PDB entry 5FQ6 | X-ray diffraction, 2.80 A resolution | chains D and M of the 8 polymer chains in the assembly

== Chain D (and M) ==
Name: Susc/raga family tonb-linked outer membrane protein
Organism: Bacteroides thetaiotaomicron
Notes: chain M of this document is another copy of the same molecule, construct and numbering; everything in this record applies to it too
UniProt: Q8A5H5 (Q8A5H5_BACTN); residues 1-984 here = UniProt positions 1-984
Sequence (984 residues; each row starts with the number of its first residue):
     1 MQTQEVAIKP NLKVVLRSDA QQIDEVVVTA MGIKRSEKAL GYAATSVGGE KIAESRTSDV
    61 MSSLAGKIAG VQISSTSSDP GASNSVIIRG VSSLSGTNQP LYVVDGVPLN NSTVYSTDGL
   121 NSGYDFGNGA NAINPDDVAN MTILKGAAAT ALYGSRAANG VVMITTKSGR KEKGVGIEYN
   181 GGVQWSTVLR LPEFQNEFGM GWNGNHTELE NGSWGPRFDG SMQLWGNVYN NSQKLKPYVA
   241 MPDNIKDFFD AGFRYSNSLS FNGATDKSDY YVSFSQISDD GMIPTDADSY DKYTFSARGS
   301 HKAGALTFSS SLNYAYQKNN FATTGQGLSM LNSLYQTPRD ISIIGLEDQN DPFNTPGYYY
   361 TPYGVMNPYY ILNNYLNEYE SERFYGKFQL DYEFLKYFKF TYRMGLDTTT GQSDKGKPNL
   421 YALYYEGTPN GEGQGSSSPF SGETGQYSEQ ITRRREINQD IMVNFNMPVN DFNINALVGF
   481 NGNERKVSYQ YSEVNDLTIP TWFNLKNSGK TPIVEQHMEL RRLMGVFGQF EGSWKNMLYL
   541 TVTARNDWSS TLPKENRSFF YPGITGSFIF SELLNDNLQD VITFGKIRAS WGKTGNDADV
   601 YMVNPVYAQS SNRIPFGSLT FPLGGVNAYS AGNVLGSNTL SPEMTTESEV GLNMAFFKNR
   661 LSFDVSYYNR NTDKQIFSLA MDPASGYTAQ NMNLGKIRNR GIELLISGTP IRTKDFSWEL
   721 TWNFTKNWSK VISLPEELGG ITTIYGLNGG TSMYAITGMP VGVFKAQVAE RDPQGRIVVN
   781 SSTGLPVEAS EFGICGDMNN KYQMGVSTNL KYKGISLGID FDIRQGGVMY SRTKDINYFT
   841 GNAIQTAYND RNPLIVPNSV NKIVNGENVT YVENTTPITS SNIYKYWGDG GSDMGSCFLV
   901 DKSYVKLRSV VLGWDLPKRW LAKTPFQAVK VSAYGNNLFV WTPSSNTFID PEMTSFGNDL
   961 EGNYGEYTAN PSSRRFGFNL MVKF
Not modelled in the structure: 1-36, 575-577 (chain M: 1-36)
Ion coordination: Ca2+: D280, G281, I283, T285, D288; Na+: A631, N633 (shared with 1 residue of chain C)
Small-molecule neighbours: 3-decanoyloxypropyl decanoate (KR0): Y402, M404, I457, Q459, I461, F480, G482, N483, E484, M524

== Interface between chain D and chain M ==
Residue-residue contacts (106; chain D residue first):
  I177(D) with L306(M), hydrophobic
  F261(D) with F308(M), hydrophobic; F388(M), hydrophobic; L390(M), hydrophobic
  N262(D) with F308(M)
  G263(D) with H301(M)
  A264(D) with H301(M)
  T265(D) with T265(M)
  S268(D) with S268(M), hydrogen bond
  Y270(D) with G299(M), hydrogen bond (side chain-backbone); F308(M), hydrophobic; S310(M), hydrogen bond
  V272(D) with F388(M), hydrophobic
  F295(D) with L312(M), hydrophobic; F388(M), hydrophobic
  A297(D) with S310(M); L312(M), hydrophobic
  G299(D) with Y270(M), hydrogen bond (backbone-side chain)
  H301(D) with G263(M); A264(M)
  A303(D) with V175(M)
  L306(D) with V175(M), hydrophobic; I177(M), hydrophobic
  F308(D) with F261(M), hydrophobic; N262(M); Y270(M), hydrophobic
  S310(D) with Y270(M), hydrogen bond; V272(M); A297(M)
  L312(D) with F295(M), hydrophobic; A297(M), hydrophobic; L312(M)
  Y314(D) with F384(M), hydrophobic; L406(M), hydrophobic; R455(M)
  E380(D) with R453(M), salt bridge; K486(M), salt bridge
  E382(D) with T408(M), hydrogen bond; R453(M), salt bridge; R455(M), salt bridge
  F384(D) with Y314(M), hydrophobic; F384(M), hydrophobic
  F388(D) with F261(M), hydrophobic; V272(M), hydrophobic; F295(M), hydrophobic
  L390(D) with F261(M), hydrophobic
  L406(D) with Y314(M), hydrophobic
  T408(D) with E382(M), hydrogen bond
  T410(D) with T410(M), hydrogen bond; R453(M)
  Q412(D) with R453(M), hydrogen bond
  Y447(D) with Q516(M), hydrogen bond
  E449(D) with Q490(M); Q516(M), hydrogen bond
  I451(D) with I451(M), hydrophobic; Q490(M)
  R453(D) with E380(M), salt bridge; E382(M), salt bridge; T410(M); Q412(M), hydrogen bond
  R455(D) with Y314(M), hydrogen bond; E382(M), salt bridge
  Q490(D) with E449(M); I451(M); Q490(M), hydrogen bond (backbone-side chain); S492(M), hydrogen bond
  S492(D) with Q490(M), hydrogen bond
  T498(D) with N627(M), hydrogen bond
  I499(D) with Y629(M), hydrophobic
  W502(D) with Y629(M)
  N504(D) with Q516(M)
  L505(D) with V514(M), hydrophobic; Q516(M), hydrogen bond (backbone-side chain)
  K506(D) with Q609(M), hydrogen bond (backbone-side chain); N627(M), hydrogen bond (backbone-side chain); Y629(M)
  N507(D) with Y629(M), hydrogen bond
  S508(D) with N627(M)
  G509(D) with P622(M); G625(M); N627(M)
  K510(D) with G625(M)
  T511(D) with T511(M); P512(M)
  P512(D) with P512(M); V514(M), hydrophobic
  V514(D) with L505(M), hydrophobic; P512(M), hydrophobic; V514(M), hydrophobic
  E515(D) with K506(M)
  Q516(D) with Y447(M), hydrogen bond; E449(M), hydrogen bond; N504(M); L505(M), hydrogen bond (side chain-backbone)
  Q609(D) with K506(M), hydrogen bond (side chain-backbone)
  P622(D) with S508(M); G509(M)
  G625(D) with G509(M); K510(M)
  N627(D) with T498(M), hydrogen bond; K506(M); S508(M); G509(M)
  Y629(D) with W502(M); K506(M); N507(M), hydrogen bond
Other interface residues (no listed pair), chain D (64 interface residues in all): V175, S300, S309, Y316, Q450, K486, S488, Y489, Y491
Other interface residues (no listed pair), chain M (65 interface residues in all): G174, K267, S300, A303, S309, Y316, Q450, S488, I499, F503, E515

== In short ==
The interface between chain D and chain M involves 64 residues on one side and 65 on the other; the contacts
include 27 hydrogen bonds and 7 salt bridges. Among the polar pairs are E380(D)-R453(M), E380(D)-K486(M) and
E382(D)-R453(M). Ligands of chain D: 3-decanoyloxypropyl decanoate.
Chain D and chain M are both Susc/raga family tonb-linked outer membrane protein (Bacteroides
thetaiotaomicron); the structure, Crystal structure of the SusCD complex BT2261-2264 from Bacteroides
thetaiotaomicron, was determined by X-ray diffraction, deposited together with 5FQ7, 5FQ8 and 5T4Y.
